3LSI - chains A and B; structure by X-ray diffraction, 1.90 A resolution.

# Chain A (and B)
Name: Pyranose 2-oxidase
Source organism: Trametes ochracea
Notes: EC 1.1.3.10; chain B of this document is another copy of the same molecule, construct and numbering; everything in this record applies to it too
UniProtKB: Q7ZA32 (Q7ZA32_TRAOC); numbering as in UniProt (aligned over 1-623)
Sequence (623 residues; each row starts with the number of its first residue):
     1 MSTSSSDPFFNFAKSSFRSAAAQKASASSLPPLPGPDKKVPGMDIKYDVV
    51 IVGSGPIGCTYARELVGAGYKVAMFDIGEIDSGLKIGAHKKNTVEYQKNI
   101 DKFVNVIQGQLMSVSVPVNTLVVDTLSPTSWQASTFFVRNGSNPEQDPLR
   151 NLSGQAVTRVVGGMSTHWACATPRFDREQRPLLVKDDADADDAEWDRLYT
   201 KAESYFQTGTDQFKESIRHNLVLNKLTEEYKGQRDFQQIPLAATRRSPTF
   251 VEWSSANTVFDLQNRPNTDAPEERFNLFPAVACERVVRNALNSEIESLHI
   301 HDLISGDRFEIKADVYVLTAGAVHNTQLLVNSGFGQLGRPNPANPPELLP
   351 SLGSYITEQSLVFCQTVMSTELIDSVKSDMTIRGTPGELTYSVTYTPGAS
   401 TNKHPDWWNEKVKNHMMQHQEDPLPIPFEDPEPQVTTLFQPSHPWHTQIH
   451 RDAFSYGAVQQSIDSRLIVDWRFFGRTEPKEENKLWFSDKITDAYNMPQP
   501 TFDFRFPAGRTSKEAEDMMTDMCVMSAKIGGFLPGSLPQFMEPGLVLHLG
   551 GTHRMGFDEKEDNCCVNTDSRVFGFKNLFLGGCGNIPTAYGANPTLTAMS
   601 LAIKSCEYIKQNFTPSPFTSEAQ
Disordered / not traced: 1-43, 619-623 (chain B: 1-42, 619-623)
Differences from the reference sequence: engineered mutation Ala-169 (Thr in Q7ZA32)
Ligand contacts: FAD (flavin-adenine dinucleotide): Val-52, Gly-53, Ser-54, Gly-55, Pro-56, Ile-57, Gly-58, Phe-75, Asp-76, Ile-77, Gly-78, Ile-107, Leu-111, Thr-158, Arg-159, Val-160, Gly-162, Gly-163, Met-164, Ser-165, His-167, Trp-168, Ala-169, Cys-170, Ala-171, Val-281, Ala-282, Cys-283, Thr-319, Ala-320, Gly-321, His-324, Ala-453, Phe-454, Leu-547, His-548, Gly-582, Cys-583, Asn-593, Pro-594, Thr-595

# Chain A / chain B interface
Contacting residue pairs - 112 pairs, chain A then chain B:
  Glu-79(A) / Thr-93(B)
  Glu-79(A) / Val-94(B)  hydrogen bond (side chain-backbone)
  Ile-80(A) / Gly-83(B)
  Ile-80(A) / Leu-84(B)  hydrophobic
  Asp-81(A) / Asp-81(B)
  Asp-81(A) / Ser-82(B)
  Asp-81(A) / Gly-83(B)
  Ser-82(A) / Asp-81(B)  hydrogen bond (backbone-backbone)
  Gly-83(A) / Ile-80(B)
  Gly-83(A) / Asp-81(B)  hydrogen bond (backbone-backbone)
  Leu-84(A) / Ile-80(B)  hydrophobic
  Thr-93(A) / Glu-79(B)
  Val-94(A) / Glu-79(B)  hydrogen bond (backbone-side chain)
  Glu-95(A) / Gln-110(B)
  Glu-95(A) / Met-112(B)
  Glu-95(A) / Arg-159(B)  salt bridge
  Glu-95(A) / Tyr-495(B)  hydrogen bond
  Tyr-96(A) / Gly-109(B)  hydrogen bond (side chain-backbone)
  Tyr-96(A) / Gln-110(B)  hydrogen bond
  Lys-98(A) / Ala-494(B)  hydrogen bond (side chain-backbone)
  Lys-98(A) / Tyr-495(B)
  Asn-99(A) / Met-112(B)
  Lys-102(A) / Gln-108(B)  hydrogen bond (side chain-backbone)
  Lys-102(A) / Gly-109(B)  hydrogen bond (side chain-backbone)
  Lys-102(A) / Leu-111(B)  hydrogen bond (side chain-backbone)
  Lys-102(A) / Met-112(B)  hydrogen bond
  Asn-105(A) / Asn-105(B)
  Asn-105(A) / Gln-108(B)
  Asn-105(A) / Gly-109(B)
  Gln-108(A) / Lys-102(B)  hydrogen bond (backbone-side chain)
  Gln-108(A) / Asn-105(B)
  Gly-109(A) / Tyr-96(B)
  Gly-109(A) / Lys-102(B)
  Gly-109(A) / Asn-105(B)
  Gln-110(A) / Glu-95(B)
  Gln-110(A) / Tyr-96(B)  hydrogen bond
  Leu-111(A) / Lys-102(B)  hydrogen bond (backbone-side chain)
  Met-112(A) / Glu-95(B)
  Met-112(A) / Asn-99(B)
  Met-112(A) / Lys-102(B)  hydrogen bond
  Asn-119(A) / Gln-461(B)  hydrogen bond (side chain-backbone)
  Asn-119(A) / Ser-462(B)
  Val-123(A) / Ser-462(B)
  Val-123(A) / Pro-534(B)  hydrophobic
  Thr-125(A) / Pro-534(B)
  Leu-126(A) / Val-367(B)  hydrophobic
  Leu-126(A) / Pro-534(B)
  Ser-127(A) / Gly-531(B)
  Thr-129(A) / Ser-369(B)
  Thr-129(A) / Thr-370(B)  hydrogen bond (backbone-backbone)
  Thr-129(A) / Gly-531(B)
  Ser-130(A) / Val-367(B)  hydrogen bond (side chain-backbone)
  Ser-130(A) / Met-368(B)
  Ser-130(A) / Thr-370(B)
  Ser-130(A) / Gly-531(B)  hydrogen bond (side chain-backbone)
  Trp-131(A) / Val-367(B)
  Trp-131(A) / Met-368(B)  hydrogen bond (backbone-backbone)
  Trp-131(A) / Ser-369(B)
  Trp-131(A) / Thr-370(B)
  Trp-131(A) / Ile-373(B)
  Trp-131(A) / Pro-423(B)  hydrophobic
  Trp-131(A) / Leu-424(B)
  Trp-131(A) / Leu-467(B)  hydrophobic
  Phe-137(A) / Asp-422(B)
  Phe-137(A) / Pro-423(B)
  Phe-137(A) / Asp-464(B)
  Phe-137(A) / Arg-466(B)
  Arg-139(A) / Ser-462(B)  hydrogen bond (side chain-backbone)
  Arg-139(A) / Asp-464(B)
  Asn-140(A) / Gln-461(B)  hydrogen bond (side chain-backbone)
  Asn-140(A) / Ile-463(B)  hydrogen bond (side chain-backbone)
  Asn-140(A) / Asp-464(B)
  Asn-140(A) / Ser-465(B)  hydrogen bond (side chain-backbone)
  Arg-159(A) / Glu-95(B)  salt bridge
  Ile-304(A) / Arg-246(B)
  Val-367(A) / Leu-126(B)  hydrophobic
  Val-367(A) / Ser-130(B)  hydrogen bond (backbone-side chain)
  Val-367(A) / Trp-131(B)
  Met-368(A) / Ser-130(B)
  Met-368(A) / Trp-131(B)  hydrogen bond (backbone-backbone)
  Ser-369(A) / Thr-129(B)
  Ser-369(A) / Trp-131(B)
  Thr-370(A) / Thr-129(B)  hydrogen bond (backbone-backbone)
  Thr-370(A) / Ser-130(B)  hydrogen bond (side chain-backbone)
  Thr-370(A) / Trp-131(B)  hydrogen bond (side chain-backbone)
  Ile-373(A) / Trp-131(B)
  Pro-423(A) / Trp-131(B)  hydrophobic
  Pro-423(A) / Phe-137(B)
  Leu-424(A) / Trp-131(B)
  Gln-461(A) / Asn-119(B)
  Gln-461(A) / Arg-139(B)
  Gln-461(A) / Asn-140(B)
  Ser-462(A) / Asn-119(B)
  Ser-462(A) / Leu-121(B)  hydrogen bond (side chain-backbone)
  Ser-462(A) / Val-123(B)
  Ser-462(A) / Arg-139(B)  hydrogen bond (backbone-side chain)
  Ile-463(A) / Asn-140(B)  hydrogen bond (backbone-side chain)
  Asp-464(A) / Phe-137(B)
  Asp-464(A) / Arg-139(B)
  Asp-464(A) / Asn-140(B)
  Ser-465(A) / Asn-140(B)  hydrogen bond (backbone-side chain)
  Leu-467(A) / Trp-131(B)  hydrophobic
  Ala-494(A) / Lys-98(B)  hydrogen bond (backbone-side chain)
  Tyr-495(A) / Glu-95(B)  hydrogen bond
  Tyr-495(A) / Lys-98(B)
  Gly-530(A) / Ser-130(B)
  Gly-531(A) / Ser-127(B)
  Gly-531(A) / Thr-129(B)
  Gly-531(A) / Ser-130(B)  hydrogen bond (backbone-side chain)
  Pro-534(A) / Val-123(B)  hydrophobic
  Pro-534(A) / Thr-125(B)
  Pro-534(A) / Leu-126(B)
Also at the interface, not in a pair above, chain A (59 interface residues in all): Asn-92, Val-106, Val-116, Leu-121, Val-138, Leu-303, Asp-422, Gln-460, Arg-466
Also at the interface, not in a pair above, chain B (61 interface residues in all): Asn-92, Val-106, Gln-132, Val-138, Leu-303, Ile-304, Glu-421, Gln-460, Gly-530

# In short
Chain A and chain B form an interface of 59 and 61 residues respectively; the contacts include 37 hydrogen
bonds and 2 salt bridges. Polar pairs include Glu-95(A)/Arg-159(B), Glu-79(A)/Val-94(B) and
Glu-95(A)/Tyr-495(B). Chain A binds flavin-adenine dinucleotide.
Chain A and chain B are both Pyranose 2-oxidase (Trametes ochracea); the structure, Pyranose 2-oxidase T169A,
tetragonal, was determined by X-ray diffraction, deposited together with 3LSK and 3LSM.
